PDB entry 8XQW | electron microscopy, 2.90 A resolution | chains A and B of the 22 polymer chains in the assembly

Chain A:
Molecule: Fhl1
From: Chlamydomonas reinhardtii
Sequence (1182 residues; each row starts with the number of its first residue):
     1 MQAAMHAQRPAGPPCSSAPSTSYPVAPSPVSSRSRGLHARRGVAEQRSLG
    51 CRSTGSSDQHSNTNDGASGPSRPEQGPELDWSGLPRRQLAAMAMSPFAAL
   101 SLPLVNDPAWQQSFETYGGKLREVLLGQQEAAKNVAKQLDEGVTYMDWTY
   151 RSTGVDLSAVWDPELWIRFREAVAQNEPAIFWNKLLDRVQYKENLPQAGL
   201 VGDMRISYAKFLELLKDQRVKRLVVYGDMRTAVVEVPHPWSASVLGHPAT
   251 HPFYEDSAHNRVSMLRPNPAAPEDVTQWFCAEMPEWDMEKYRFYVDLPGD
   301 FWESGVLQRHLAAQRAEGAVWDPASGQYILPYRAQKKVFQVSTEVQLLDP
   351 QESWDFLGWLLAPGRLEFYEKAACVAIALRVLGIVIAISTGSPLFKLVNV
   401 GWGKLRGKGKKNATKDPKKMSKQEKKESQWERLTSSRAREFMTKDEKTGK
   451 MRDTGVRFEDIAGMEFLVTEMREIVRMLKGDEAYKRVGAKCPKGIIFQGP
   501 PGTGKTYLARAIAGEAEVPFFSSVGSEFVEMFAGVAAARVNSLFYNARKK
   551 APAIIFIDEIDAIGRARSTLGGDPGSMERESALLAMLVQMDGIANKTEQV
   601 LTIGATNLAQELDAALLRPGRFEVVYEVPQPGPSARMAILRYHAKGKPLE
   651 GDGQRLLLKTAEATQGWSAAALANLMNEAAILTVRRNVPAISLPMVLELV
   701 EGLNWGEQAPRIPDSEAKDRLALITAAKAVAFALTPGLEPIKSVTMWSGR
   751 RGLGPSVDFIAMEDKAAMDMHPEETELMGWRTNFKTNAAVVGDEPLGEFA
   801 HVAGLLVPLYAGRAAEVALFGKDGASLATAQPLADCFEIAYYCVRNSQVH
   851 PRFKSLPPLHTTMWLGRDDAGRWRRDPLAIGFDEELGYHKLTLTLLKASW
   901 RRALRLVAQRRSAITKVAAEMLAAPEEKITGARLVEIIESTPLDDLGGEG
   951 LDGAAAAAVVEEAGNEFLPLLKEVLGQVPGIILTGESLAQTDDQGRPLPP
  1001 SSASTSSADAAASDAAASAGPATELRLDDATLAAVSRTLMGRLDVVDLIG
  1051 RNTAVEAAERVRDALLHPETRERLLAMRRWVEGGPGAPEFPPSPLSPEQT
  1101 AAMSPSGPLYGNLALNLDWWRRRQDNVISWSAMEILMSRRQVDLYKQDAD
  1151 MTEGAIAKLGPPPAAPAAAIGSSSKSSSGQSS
Not modelled in the structure: 1-108, 391-420, 986-1023, 1165-1182
Ion coordination: Mg2+: T506 (together with AMP-PNP)
Small-molecule neighbours: AMP-PNP (ANP; phosphoaminophosphonic acid-adenylate ester): D460, I461, A462, G463, M464, P500, P501, G502, T503, G504, K505, T506, Y507, N607, I639, Y642, H643, A669, A670, A673

Chain B:
Molecule: Fhl3
From: Chlamydomonas reinhardtii
Sequence (1112 residues; each row starts with the number of its first residue):
     1 MRMSGMAIRCAASGSLLASPAASSRPAWRAAPVLCSPRVPCTPLELGVSC
    51 RRSCMQRRWSRAANVRTLATSRGEQPQDSGPSTSGRAELPLDSGIGKLIS
   101 TTAKAIGLVGLMAVAVLSGPTRAAHARDRLSAQPAAEALIHHQQPYQQPH
   151 HHQQQHRSAGAVANPVLSDLAAAPATLEPATLEPATSTTSALTPVEAAYS
   201 AYLRRIAEAYLAEHPQMAAPEHAAHVARVVRSRALGTPLSFDELMRSAVP
   251 APGEVPNRNSRGQVAEQVRAILDQYDREDFDLGIKQFMLEAKVKAKLEAA
   301 SRGTSRDRAAPKDYEEALAAELFAAEEGAAPKEKAKTEDMVDDAFTTEVV
   351 EEAMALFGDANSVKTAWRTQEVLRELSYTQLWALVGEGHVARVRFYGPEK
   401 NKVMATTRASAPGGERLCKVVLPPDPELLDHLVSNGVVVDTGVTEDDRLR
   451 ASLLVQMLRYTVPFMVISGLFWMIHTWILDPLPNKFRRQEFIRYRREMLH
   501 VASKLNFRTPAREVRIDTGSPDFIKWDDINGIDEVKKEINEIIEYLRNPA
   551 LLRSRGVARIGGVLLAGAPGTGKTLLAKAIAAEGGVRMFTCSGTDFYDVY
   601 SGVGARRVRETFDRLRNAAPAILFIDEFDAMGAARGAQASGDESASIINE
   651 LLVQMDGFEDNRGIVVLGATNRPGAIDSALIRPGRFDRIIYMPLPDALGR
   701 AKIMQVHARNKAVDPNINWYEVARAMAGFTGADVMGLMARAARMAARQGR
   751 HAITEDDIYAAMENKTMEATLEASTAGDGGGLVGGEGVEGSPDPIPPQLR
   801 RAVSVYEAGKALLAYITPDYEEIARVSVCPLNVLTGFTLFVEDEDKNVNA
   851 ILTRSELEGRMVVHLAGRCAEKLVMGEGQMTGMGSPDLFHANLIAREMIM
   901 SMGMGRRTGPIDLLRVAATSEAASGADTLRAGPAAADGDPFYYHTTDMST
   951 EQARVALAEVVELLDAAEAKAMYGLAINWRALQALTQALLDRGTITGKEV
  1001 AHILESNGVIHFPDPYTTGFGWDPDGSLRYPFKPDTPPEGGSGGGGAAAE
  1051 GSAPQTPDLSGARGKTWFAGTAYDAPRNADGTFKHGWHWNMPFSVKTELP
  1101 DWYKKEVERYSY
Not modelled in the structure: 1-192, 276-333, 481-493, 768-791, 922-937, 1027-1084
Modified / non-standard residues: T337 (phosphothreonine; TPO); T346 (phosphothreonine; TPO); T347 (phosphothreonine; TPO)
Small-molecule neighbours: diacyl glycerol (DGA): L453, L454, M457, Y460, T461, F464

Chain A / chain B interface:
Residue-residue contacts - 238 pairs, chain A then chain B:
  E141(A) with R394(B), salt bridge
  Y145(A) with R394(B); Y396(B), hydrophobic; M404(B)
  D147(A) with R394(B), salt bridge; V443(B)
  Y150(A) with E445(B); A451(B), hydrophobic
  R151(A) with V443(B); E445(B), salt bridge
  G154(A) with L454(B)
  D156(A) with A451(B); V455(B)
  V160(A) with V455(B), hydrophobic
  P163(A) with Y396(B)
  E164(A) with M404(B)
  I167(A) with M404(B), hydrophobic
  R168(A) with L417(B), hydrogen bond (side chain-backbone)
  E171(A) with L417(B)
  E193(A) with W367(B)
  N194(A) with W367(B), hydrogen bond (backbone-side chain); R368(B)
  L195(A) with W367(B)
  P196(A) with W367(B)
  A198(A) with W367(B), hydrophobic
  R222(A) with V372(B), hydrogen bond (side chain-backbone); L373(B); E375(B), salt bridge
  H251(A) with F357(B); D359(B), salt bridge; S362(B), hydrogen bond
  F253(A) with D359(B); V363(B), hydrophobic
  P269(A) with Y202(B), hydrophobic; R205(B), hydrogen bond (backbone-side chain)
  A270(A) with Y202(B), hydrophobic
  E285(A) with L373(B)
  W286(A) with V255(B), hydrophobic; P256(B); R258(B); L373(B), hydrophobic
  D287(A) with R258(B), salt bridge
  M288(A) with V363(B)
  E289(A) with V363(B); K364(B), hydrogen bond (side chain-backbone); T365(B), hydrogen bond
  K290(A) with T365(B), hydrogen bond (backbone-side chain)
  R292(A) with T365(B), hydrogen bond (side chain-backbone)
  W302(A) with P423(B), hydrophobic; P424(B), hydrophobic
  Q308(A) with D425(B), hydrogen bond
  L311(A) with T379(B)
  R315(A) with W382(B); D425(B), salt bridge; E427(B), salt bridge
  A319(A) with L239(B), hydrophobic; L244(B), hydrophobic
  D322(A) with R231(B), salt bridge
  A324(A) with R231(B)
  S325(A) with R228(B); S232(B)
  Q327(A) with S232(B), hydrogen bond; P238(B)
  Y328(A) with T237(B); P238(B); L239(B), hydrogen bond (backbone-backbone); L244(B), hydrophobic
  I329(A) with S232(B); G236(B); T237(B)
  L330(A) with G236(B); T237(B), hydrogen bond (backbone-backbone)
  P331(A) with L235(B)
  Y332(A) with R233(B); L235(B), hydrogen bond (backbone-backbone); G236(B)
  Q335(A) with T237(B)
  E344(A) with T379(B), hydrogen bond; Q380(B), hydrogen bond
  V345(A) with S377(B); Y378(B), hydrogen bond (backbone-backbone); T379(B)
  Q346(A) with E375(B); S377(B)
  L347(A) with V421(B)
  D349(A) with K402(B), salt bridge; K419(B), salt bridge
  E352(A) with K419(B), salt bridge
  F356(A) with P463(B), hydrophobic
  A376(A) with I478(B), hydrophobic; L479(B)
  I377(A) with I478(B)
  L379(A) with L479(B), hydrophobic
  R380(A) with I478(B), hydrogen bond (side chain-backbone); D480(B)
  T390(A) with R495(B); R496(B)
  F466(A) with N764(B)
  E470(A) with R740(B), salt bridge; R747(B), salt bridge
  E473(A) with R747(B), salt bridge
  M477(A) with R743(B)
  Y484(A) with A746(B), hydrophobic; R747(B)
  R486(A) with H751(B)
  V487(A) with K711(B), hydrogen bond (backbone-side chain); A742(B); A746(B), hydrophobic; H751(B)
  G488(A) with K711(B)
  A489(A) with A742(B); R743(B)
  K490(A) with R743(B), hydrogen bond (backbone-side chain)
  P492(A) with R743(B)
  T569(A) with G636(B)
  G571(A) with Q638(B), hydrogen bond (backbone-side chain)
  G572(A) with Q638(B)
  S576(A) with Q638(B)
  M577(A) with Q638(B)
  E580(A) with V599(B)
  L584(A) with Y597(B), hydrophobic
  P619(A) with A732(B), hydrophobic
  V625(A) with K765(B)
  Y626(A) with R740(B)
  H771(A) with N832(B), hydrogen bond (side chain-backbone)
  E776(A) with L834(B)
  L777(A) with P794(B); L834(B), hydrophobic
  R781(A) with P794(B), hydrogen bond (side chain-backbone)
  P795(A) with Q798(B)
  Q848(A) with S885(B)
  V849(A) with T881(B); G882(B)
  K854(A) with E877(B); G878(B); M880(B)
  P858(A) with L888(B), hydrophobic; N892(B), hydrogen bond (backbone-side chain); L964(B)
  L859(A) with N892(B); V961(B), hydrophobic
  H860(A) with N892(B); R896(B)
  M863(A) with F889(B), hydrophobic; N892(B); R896(B)
  L865(A) with Y942(B); Y943(B)
  R867(A) with T919(B); Y942(B)
  D868(A) with Y942(B)
  D869(A) with S920(B), hydrogen bond
  R874(A) with Y942(B); Y943(B), hydrogen bond (side chain-backbone)
  D876(A) with R896(B), salt bridge
  P877(A) with M948(B)
  L878(A) with M900(B), hydrophobic; M948(B), hydrophobic; R954(B); A956(B), hydrophobic; V960(B), hydrophobic
  I880(A) with M948(B); A953(B), hydrophobic; R954(B), hydrogen bond (backbone-side chain)
  E885(A) with R954(B), salt bridge
  R1037(A) with Q879(B), hydrogen bond (backbone-side chain)
  T1038(A) with G876(B); E877(B), hydrogen bond (backbone-backbone); G878(B), hydrogen bond (backbone-backbone)
  M1040(A) with G878(B)
  G1041(A) with G878(B)
  R1073(A) with L873(B), hydrogen bond (side chain-backbone)
  M1077(A) with L873(B); V874(B); M875(B); G876(B)
  R1078(A) with Q879(B)
  W1080(A) with R801(B); V805(B), hydrophobic; V874(B), hydrophobic
  V1081(A) with Q798(B); R801(B), hydrogen bond (backbone-side chain); M875(B), hydrophobic
  E1082(A) with R801(B)
  G1083(A) with R801(B)
  E1089(A) with Q983(B); Q987(B)
  F1090(A) with W979(B); Q983(B); T986(B)
  P1091(A) with V874(B); W979(B), hydrogen bond (backbone-side chain)
  P1092(A) with W979(B)
  S1093(A) with W979(B)
  P1094(A) with L873(B), hydrophobic; W979(B)
  L1095(A) with A976(B), hydrophobic
  T1100(A) with I977(B)
  M1103(A) with Y973(B), hydrophobic
  Y1110(A) with H1011(B), hydrogen bond (side chain-backbone); P1013(B)
  L1113(A) with K970(B); I977(B), hydrophobic; F1012(B), hydrophobic; P1013(B)
  A1114(A) with P1013(B), hydrophobic; P1015(B)
  L1115(A) with K970(B)
  L1117(A) with E858(B); A966(B); A967(B), hydrophobic; K970(B)
  W1120(A) with Y973(B), hydrophobic
  R1122(A) with D965(B), salt bridge; E968(B), salt bridge; A969(B)
  R1123(A) with V961(B); E962(B); D965(B), salt bridge
  D1125(A) with R907(B), hydrogen bond (backbone-side chain); E962(B)
  N1126(A) with F1093(B); S1094(B), hydrogen bond (backbone-backbone)
  V1127(A) with S1094(B); K1096(B)
  I1128(A) with R954(B); S1094(B), hydrogen bond (backbone-backbone); V1095(B); K1096(B), hydrogen bond (backbone-backbone)
  S1129(A) with R954(B); K1096(B)
  W1130(A) with R954(B), hydrogen bond (backbone-side chain); K1096(B); T1097(B); E1098(B)
  S1131(A) with R954(B)
  A1132(A) with R954(B)
  K1158(A) with E1098(B)
Other interface residues (no listed pair), chain A (174 interface residues in all): V155, S158, R170, D187, Q197, G199, M229, R266, T343, L348, L360, Y369, A372, I386, A387, T469, L570, R618, V624, E773, W780, T782, S847, P857, W864, G866, R875, F882, L1039, R1060, S1104, P1105, N1116, R1121, Q1124, E1134, I1135
Other interface residues (no listed pair), chain B (172 interface residues in all): I206, A234, E254, A366, R392, P398, L422, P426, R450, L458, R459, V466, I467, L470, F471, I474, W477, E627, G749, R750, A752, I753, M767, I795, P796, L799, R854, L865, R868, K872, L893, L914, H944, T945, T946, S949, T950, V955, L957, A958, L963, L990, I1010, W1087, M1091, P1092

Overview:
The interface between chain A and chain B involves 174 residues on one side and 172 on the other, with 39
hydrogen bonds and 20 salt bridges. Polar contacts include E141(A)-R394(B), D147(A)-R394(B) and
R151(A)-E445(B). Ligands of chain A: AMP-PNP. Bound to chain B: diacyl glycerol.
Chain A is Fhl1 and chain B is Fhl3, both from Chlamydomonas reinhardtii; the structure, Cryo-EM structure of
the Ycf2-FtsHi motor complex from Chlamydomonas reinhardtii in AMPPNP bound state, was determined by electron
microscopy together with 8XQX from the same study.
